8ARP - chains E and F of the 6 polymer chains in the assembly; structure by X-ray diffraction, 3.05 A resolution.

== Chain E (and F) ==
Molecule: ATP-dependent RNA helicase DBP2
From: Saccharomyces cerevisiae
Notes: EC 3.6.4.13; chain F of this document is another copy of the same molecule, construct and numbering; everything in this record applies to it too
UniProtKB: P24783 (DBP2_YEAST); residue numbers follow UniProt; this construct covers 1-546
Chain sequence (546 residues; numbered 1 to 546; the number before each row is that of its first residue):
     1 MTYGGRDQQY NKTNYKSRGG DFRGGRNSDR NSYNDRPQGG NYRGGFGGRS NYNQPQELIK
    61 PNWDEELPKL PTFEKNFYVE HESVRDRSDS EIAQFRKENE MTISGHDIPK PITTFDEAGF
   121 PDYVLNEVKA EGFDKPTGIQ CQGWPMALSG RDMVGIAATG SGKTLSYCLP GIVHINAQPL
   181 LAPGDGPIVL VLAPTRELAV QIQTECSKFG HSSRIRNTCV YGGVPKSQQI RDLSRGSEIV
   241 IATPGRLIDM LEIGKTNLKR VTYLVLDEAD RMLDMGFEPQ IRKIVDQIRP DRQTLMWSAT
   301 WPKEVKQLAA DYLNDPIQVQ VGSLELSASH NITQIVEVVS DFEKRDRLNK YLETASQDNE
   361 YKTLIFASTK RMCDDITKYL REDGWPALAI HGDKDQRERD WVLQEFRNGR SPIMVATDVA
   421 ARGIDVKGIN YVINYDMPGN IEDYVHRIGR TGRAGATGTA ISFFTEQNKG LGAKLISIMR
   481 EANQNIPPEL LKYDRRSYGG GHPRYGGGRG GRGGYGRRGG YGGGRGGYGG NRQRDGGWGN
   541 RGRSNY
Not modelled in the structure: 1-52, 497-546 (chain F: 1-53, 497-546)
Bound ions: Mg2+ near D267 (its only coordinating residue here)
Ligand contacts: ADP: F115, F133, D134, P136, T137, Q140, T159, G160, S161, G162, K163, T164, L165, Q201, E205, D267, E268
Reported in the primary citation:
  - mutagenesis - Y221C/G392C/D393C: abolished catalytic activity on in the absence of 2 mM TCEP
  - mutagenesis - Y221C, G392C/D393C: unchanged catalytic activity (unwinding activity)
  - mutagenesis - R495A/R496A: increased catalytic activity
  - mutagenesis - E80A/H81A: unchanged catalytic activity on unwinding
  - mutagenesis - Y78E: abolished catalytic activity on unwinding
  - mutagenesis - Y78E (3-fold), E80A/H81A (2.2-fold), Q484A: decreased catalytic activity (ATPase activity)
  - mutagenesis - F73A, F77A/Y78A: abolished catalytic activity (ATPase activity)
  - mutagenesis - Y78A: unchanged catalytic activity (ATPase activity)

== Chain E / chain F interface ==
Contacting residue pairs (4; chain E residue first):
  S340(E) with E66(F), hydrogen bond
  F342(E) with E66(F); K259(F)
  E343(E) with K69(F)
Other interface residues (no listed pair), chain E (4 interface residues in all): R345
Other interface residues (no listed pair), chain F (4 interface residues in all): P183

== In short ==
Chain E and chain F each contribute 4 residues to their interface; the contacts include 1 hydrogen bond. Its
one hydrogen-bonded contact is S340(E)-E66(F). From the paper: Y78E, E80A/H81A and Q484A of chain E reduce
catalytic activity (ATPase activity); F73A and F77A/Y78A of chain E abolish catalytic activity (ATPase
activity); 10 substitutions were tested in all.
Both chains are ATP-dependent RNA helicase DBP2 (Saccharomyces cerevisiae). Entry 8ARP (Crystal structure of
DEAD-box protein Dbp2 in complex with ADP) was determined by X-ray diffraction, deposited together with 8ARK.
